Entry 8FJK (electron microscopy, 3.30 A resolution); this record covers chains B and E of the 44 polymer chains in the assembly.

== Chain B ==
Molecule: Microtubule-associated protein VP5
Source organism: Golden shiner reovirus
UniProt: Q8JU58 (VP5_AQRVC); numbering as in UniProt (aligned over 1-718)
Chain sequence (718 residues; each row starts with the number of its first residue):
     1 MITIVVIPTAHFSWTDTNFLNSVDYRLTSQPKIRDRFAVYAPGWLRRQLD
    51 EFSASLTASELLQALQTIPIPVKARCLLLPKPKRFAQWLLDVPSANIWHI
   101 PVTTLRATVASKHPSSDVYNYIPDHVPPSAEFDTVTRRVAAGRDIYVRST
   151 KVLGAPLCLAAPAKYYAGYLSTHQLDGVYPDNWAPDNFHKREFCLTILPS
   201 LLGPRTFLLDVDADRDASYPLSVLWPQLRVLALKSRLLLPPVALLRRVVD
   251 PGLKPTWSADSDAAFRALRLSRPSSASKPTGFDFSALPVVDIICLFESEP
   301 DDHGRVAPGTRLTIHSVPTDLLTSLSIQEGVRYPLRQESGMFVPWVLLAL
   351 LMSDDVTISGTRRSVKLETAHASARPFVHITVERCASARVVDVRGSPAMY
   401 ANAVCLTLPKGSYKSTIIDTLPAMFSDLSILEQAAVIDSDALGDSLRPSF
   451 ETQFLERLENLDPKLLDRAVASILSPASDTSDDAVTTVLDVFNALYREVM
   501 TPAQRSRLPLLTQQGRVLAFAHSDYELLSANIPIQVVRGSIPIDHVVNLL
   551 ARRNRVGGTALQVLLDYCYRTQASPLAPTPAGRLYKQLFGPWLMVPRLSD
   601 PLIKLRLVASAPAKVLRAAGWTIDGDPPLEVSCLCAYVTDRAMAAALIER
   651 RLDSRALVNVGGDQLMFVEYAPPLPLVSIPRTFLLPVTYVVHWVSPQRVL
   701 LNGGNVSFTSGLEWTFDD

== Chain E ==
Molecule: Major inner capsid protein VP3
Source organism: Golden shiner reovirus
Notes: EC 3.6.4.13
UniProt: Q8JU60 (CAPSD_AQRVC); residue numbers follow UniProt; this construct covers 77-1214
Chain sequence (1138 residues; each row starts with the number of its first residue):
    77 DIITRPTSDSIAAVANATKPAAVVSDPQSMKVTPIVNPSSYVCNVCNARF
   127 STMSALSEHLRSDHRDDASTLLATPMINNAIRSFLTAWDGIRILSPDVSS
   177 KHLSAYLDSAVANGPELIVEDTGLCTSFMLLDNIPSAHLTKELIGFTWFM
   227 QMYQMTPPLPEGAVNRIVCMTNWASLGDEGRGLEVRLPPPTDSSVHAYKT
   277 VLSRGYIDNAQFNPLALRSNVLLMLLQFTLSNLKINKSSTFTSDVTTITS
   327 GRMIRAFEGRPELLALAYPGRAVLPTQTKNAQFLSTAIADRIGRLDRANL
   377 IGGEVSAMVECMELCDALTLHIRETYVMLLRSMHQDPTQIVQIVNECANN
   427 LLNSTIPISLRPTILCPWFASSEDLRLQQVMHLVNISSNTAAALPLVEAL
   477 STLLRSVTPLVLDPTVLTNAITTISESTTQTISPISEILRLLQPMGNDYA
   527 AFWKCIASWAYNGLVTTVLSEDAFPDSSQSITHLPSMWKCLFLTLAGPMT
   577 SDPHSPVKVFMALANLLAQPEPIAIGVPGMHQTTPASQFSHPGVWPPGFL
   627 NPQLINPQQAPLLRAFAEHIRANWPQPSEFGYGSTLQGSANLFIPPNRMV
   677 YPWPNQPLPRLTVAPTYDSAMSNWISTTIAFFIRVVNSVNMTATVNDLTR
   727 RTMTGVMTAMRQVKTMTPFYIQHMCPTELSVLASVTVTPPFQVPFTRLVQ
   777 NDVITNVLVARVDPAQRGDAAVDIRATHATFAAALPVDPAAIVVAMLCGQ
   827 TETNLIPSHHYGKAFAPLFASNAMFTRNQRAVITREAFVCARSAVAQCQD
   877 AGFLVPRPLDALRQFDVTSAAAAEIMHAVNDAFKTAFDLDGALLDGLALY
   927 GDPRIADLSAAYLQYGGNVVREHVPPGPSHIHRTLQQVESTFMAEMNLFN
   977 VARGNLYLVQTATNGNWSPMAPVAAPPFVRGGPNVRVVGRFGTIVPRPDG
  1027 LEPQLIDDGNVPRDIAGDWVYPSDVLQVSVAVFCDYVWPMVKAGRTRVLV
  1077 ELGHYVYTLHYYDPQISLDEAPILEEWLSKINPAGIPPVPFCIPIPQVYP
  1127 CITARRVHYAFTSENNNDSLFSTNAASIDTAFGENAAVSPLRWPGLVDPN
  1177 YRVGTNDLPNRITLYNSLYRYNFTYPTLDGIMYVRSAT
Not modelled in the structure: 77-107, 1214
Bound ions: Zn2+: Cys119, Cys122, His135, His140
UniProt features mapped onto this chain:
  - zinc finger: Tyr117 to His140 (C2H2-type)

== Chain B / chain E interface ==
Pairs across the interface - 94 pairs, chain B then chain E:
  Gln63(B) - Pro843(E)
  Arg137(B) - Ala1213(E)  hydrogen bond (side chain-backbone)
  Leu202(B) - Thr1203(E)
  Val230(B) - Ala188(E)
  Val230(B) - Asn189(E)
  Leu233(B) - Gly190(E)
  Lys234(B) - Asn848(E)
  Lys234(B) - Gln855(E)
  Ser235(B) - Tyr1201(E)  hydrogen bond (side chain-backbone)
  Arg236(B) - Ile194(E)
  Arg236(B) - Glu196(E)  salt bridge
  Arg236(B) - Asp254(E)  salt bridge
  Gly252(B) - Gly253(E)
  Leu253(B) - Gly253(E)  hydrogen bond (backbone-backbone)
  Leu253(B) - Asp254(E)  hydrogen bond (backbone-backbone)
  Lys254(B) - Leu252(E)
  Lys254(B) - Gly253(E)  hydrogen bond (backbone-backbone)
  Lys254(B) - Arg336(E)
  Pro255(B) - Arg336(E)  hydrogen bond (backbone-side chain)
  Thr256(B) - Thr198(E)
  Thr256(B) - Leu252(E)
  Thr256(B) - Phe333(E)
  Thr256(B) - Glu334(E)
  Thr256(B) - Gly335(E)
  Trp257(B) - Phe333(E)
  Trp257(B) - Glu334(E)
  Ser258(B) - Glu334(E)
  Ser258(B) - Arg336(E)  hydrogen bond (backbone-side chain)
  Ala259(B) - Gly335(E)
  Ala259(B) - Arg336(E)
  Glu299(B) - Thr128(E)
  Glu299(B) - Met129(E)  hydrogen bond (side chain-backbone)
  Glu299(B) - Ser130(E)  hydrogen bond (side chain-backbone)
  Asp301(B) - Thr267(E)  hydrogen bond
  His303(B) - Tyr1087(E)
  Arg305(B) - Asp208(E)  salt bridge
  Arg305(B) - Asn209(E)
  Pro308(B) - Arg262(E)
  Leu325(B) - Thr109(E)
  Pro334(B) - Pro110(E)
  Pro334(B) - Ile111(E)
  Pro334(B) - Val112(E)
  Pro334(B) - Asn113(E)
  Arg336(B) - Pro114(E)
  Arg336(B) - Met129(E)
  Gln337(B) - Pro114(E)
  Gln337(B) - Tyr117(E)
  Glu338(B) - Pro114(E)
  Glu338(B) - Ser116(E)
  Glu338(B) - Tyr117(E)
  Glu338(B) - Val118(E)  hydrogen bond (backbone-backbone)
  Ser339(B) - Val118(E)
  Gly340(B) - Met129(E)
  Val343(B) - Pro110(E)  hydrophobic
  Trp345(B) - Thr109(E)  hydrogen bond
  Arg362(B) - Asp914(E)  salt bridge
  Arg362(B) - Leu915(E)  hydrogen bond (side chain-backbone)
  Arg363(B) - Arg168(E)
  Arg363(B) - Ile169(E)  hydrogen bond (side chain-backbone)
  Arg363(B) - Leu170(E)
  Arg363(B) - Ser171(E)  hydrogen bond
  Val365(B) - Gly166(E)
  Glu368(B) - Trp164(E)
  His371(B) - Ser133(E)
  His371(B) - Leu136(E)
  His371(B) - Arg137(E)  hydrogen bond (backbone-side chain)
  His371(B) - Arg141(E)  hydrogen bond
  Ala372(B) - Arg137(E)  hydrogen bond (backbone-side chain)
  Ala372(B) - Leu161(E)  hydrophobic
  Ser373(B) - Arg137(E)
  Ala374(B) - Asn285(E)
  Arg375(B) - Asp268(E)  salt bridge
  Arg375(B) - Ser269(E)
  Pro376(B) - Met129(E)  hydrophobic
  Pro376(B) - Ser130(E)
  His379(B) - Asn113(E)
  Met424(B) - Val108(E)
  Glu459(B) - Leu147(E)
  Asp467(B) - Thr150(E)  hydrogen bond
  Asp467(B) - Met152(E)
  Asp467(B) - Ile153(E)
  Leu474(B) - Ala156(E)
  Leu474(B) - Ile157(E)  hydrophobic
  Leu474(B) - Phe160(E)
  Asp544(B) - Trp164(E)  hydrogen bond
  Val546(B) - Phe160(E)  hydrophobic
  Leu550(B) - Arg141(E)  hydrogen bond (backbone-side chain)
  Leu550(B) - Phe160(E)  hydrophobic
  Leu550(B) - Leu161(E)  hydrophobic
  Ala551(B) - Arg141(E)
  Arg553(B) - Asn120(E)  hydrogen bond
  Arg553(B) - Val121(E)
  Arg553(B) - His140(E)  hydrogen bond
  Ala560(B) - Leu148(E)  hydrophobic
Other interface residues (no listed pair), chain B (68 interface residues in all): Arg229, Leu231, Pro251, Ser326, Tyr333, Ile358, Gly360, Thr361, Lys366, Phe377, Val378, Leu455, Val470, Ala471, Asn554, Leu561, Leu564
Other interface residues (no listed pair), chain E (83 interface residues in all): Ile167, Val174, Pro191, Glu192, Ile210, Pro211, Met246, Ser251, Glu255, Gly258, Pro264, Ser315, Trp444, Ser847, Thr852, Lys910, Thr911, Asp916, Pro1202

== Overview ==
Chain B and chain E form an interface of 68 and 83 residues respectively; the contacts include 23 hydrogen
bonds and 5 salt bridges. Polar pairs include Arg236(B)-Glu196(E), Arg236(B)-Asp254(E) and
Arg305(B)-Asp208(E). Cys119(E), Cys122(E), His135(E) and His140(E) form the Zn2+ site.
Here chain B is Microtubule-associated protein VP5 and chain E is Major inner capsid protein VP3, both from
Golden shiner reovirus. Entry 8FJK (Golden Shiner Reovirus Core Polar Vertex) was determined by electron
microscopy together with 8FJL from the same study.
